PDB entry 3BMX | X-ray diffraction, 1.40 A resolution | chain A

== Chain A ==
Protein: Uncharacterized lipoprotein ybbD
Source organism: Bacillus subtilis
Reference sequence: P40406 (YBBD_BACSU); residue numbers follow UniProt; this construct covers 1-642
Chain sequence (642 residues; numbered 1 to 642; the number before each row is that of its first residue):
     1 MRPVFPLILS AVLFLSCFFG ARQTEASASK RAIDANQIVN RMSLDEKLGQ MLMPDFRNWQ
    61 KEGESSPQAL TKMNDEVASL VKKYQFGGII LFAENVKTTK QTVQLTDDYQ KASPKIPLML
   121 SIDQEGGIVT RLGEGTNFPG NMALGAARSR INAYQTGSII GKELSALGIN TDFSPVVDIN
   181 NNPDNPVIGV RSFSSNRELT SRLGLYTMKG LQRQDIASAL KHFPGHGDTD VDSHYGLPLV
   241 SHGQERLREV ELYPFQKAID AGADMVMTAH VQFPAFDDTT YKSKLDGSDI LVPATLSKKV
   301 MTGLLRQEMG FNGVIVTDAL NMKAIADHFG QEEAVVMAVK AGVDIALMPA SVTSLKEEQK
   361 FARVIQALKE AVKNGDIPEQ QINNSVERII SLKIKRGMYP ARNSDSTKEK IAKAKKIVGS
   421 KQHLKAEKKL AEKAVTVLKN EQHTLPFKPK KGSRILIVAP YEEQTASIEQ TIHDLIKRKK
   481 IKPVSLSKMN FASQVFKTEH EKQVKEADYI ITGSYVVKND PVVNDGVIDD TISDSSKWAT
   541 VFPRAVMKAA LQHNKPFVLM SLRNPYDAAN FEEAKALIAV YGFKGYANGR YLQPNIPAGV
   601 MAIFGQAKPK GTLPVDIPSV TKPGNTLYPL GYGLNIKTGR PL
Not modelled in the structure: 1-25
Small-molecule neighbours:
  - 1-ethoxy-2-(2-ethoxyethoxy)ethane (P4G), molecule 1: Q244, E245, R248, F276, L304
  - 1-ethoxy-2-(2-ethoxyethoxy)ethane (P4G), molecule 2: D530, T531, I532, S533, K548
Reported in the primary citation:
  - catalytic residues: D232, H234
  - contacts within the chain: D232-H234 (hydrogen bond)
  - Na+ coordination: D318
  - mutagenesis - D232G (4500-fold), H234G (1900-fold): decreased catalytic activity on 4-Mu beta-GlcNAc

== Overview ==
Ligands of chain A: 1-ethoxy-2-(2-ethoxyethoxy)ethane. From the paper: catalytic residues D232 and H234; D232G
and H234G reduce catalytic activity on 4-Mu beta-GlcNAc.
Chain A is Uncharacterized lipoprotein ybbD (Bacillus subtilis); the structure, Beta-N-hexosaminidase (YbbD)
from Bacillus subtilis, was determined by X-ray diffraction together with 3NVD from the same study.
